7PEX - chains g and J of the 11 polymer chains in the assembly; structure by electron microscopy, 5.10 A resolution (low resolution: residue-level contacts below are approximate; hydrogen-bond / salt-bridge calls are withheld).

== Chain g ==
Protein: Histone H2A type 1-B/E
Organism: Homo sapiens
UniProtKB: P04908 (H2A1B_HUMAN); residues 0-129 here correspond to UniProt positions 1-130 (UniProt number = residue number + 1)
Chain sequence (147 residues; row label = number of the first residue in the row; numbers below 1 keep their minus sign (His-17 is residue -17)):
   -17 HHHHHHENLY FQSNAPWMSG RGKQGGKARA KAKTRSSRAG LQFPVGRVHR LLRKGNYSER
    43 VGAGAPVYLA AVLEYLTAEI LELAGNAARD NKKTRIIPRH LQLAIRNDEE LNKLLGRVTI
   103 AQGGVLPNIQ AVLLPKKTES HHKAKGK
Disordered / not traced: -17 to 9, 119-129
Differences from the reference sequence: expression tag (-17 to -1)
UniProt features mapped onto this chain:
  - modified residue: Ser1 (N-acetylserine), Arg3 (Citrulline), Lys5 (N6-(2-hydroxyisobutyryl)lysine), Lys9 (N6-(2-hydroxyisobutyryl)lysine), Lys13 (N6-(beta-hydroxybutyryl)lysine), Lys36 (N6-(2-hydroxyisobutyryl)lysine), Lys74 (N6-(2-hydroxyisobutyryl)lysine), Lys75 (N6-(2-hydroxyisobutyryl)lysine), Lys95 (N6-(2-hydroxyisobutyryl)lysine), Gln104 (N5-methylglutamine), Lys118 (N6-(2-hydroxyisobutyryl)lysine), Lys119 (N6-crotonyllysine), Thr120 (Phosphothreonine), Lys125 (N6-crotonyllysine)
  - cross-link (Glycyl lysine isopeptide (Lys-Gly)): Lys13 (interchain with G-Cter in ubiquitin), Lys15 (interchain with G-Cter in ubiquitin), Lys119 (interchain with G-Cter in ubiquitin)

== Chain J ==
Molecule: 177-nt DNA strand
Organism: synthetic construct
Sequence (177 nucleotides; row label = number of the first residue in the row):
   342 GGGTCCGGCA CTGGAACAGG ATGTATATAT GTGACACGTG CCTGGAGACT AGGGAGTAAT
   402 CCCCTTGGCG GTTAAAACGC GGGGGACAGC GCGTACGTGC GTTTAAGCGG TGCTAGAGCT
   462 GTCTACGACC AATTGAGCGG CCTCGGCACC GGGATTCTCC AGGGGATCCG GATGCTC

== Chain g / chain J interface ==
Pairs across the interface - 15 pairs, chain g then chain J:
  Ala12(g) with DG388(J)
  Lys15(g) with DA387(J); DG388(J)
  Thr16(g) with DA387(J)
  Arg17(g) with DA387(J)
  Arg20(g) with DA387(J); DG388(J)
  Gly28(g) with DG386(J); DA387(J)
  Arg29(g) with DG385(J); DG386(J)
  Arg32(g) with DG385(J); DG386(J)
  Arg42(g) with DG393(J)
  Arg77(g) with DC376(J)
Also at the interface, not in a pair above, chain g (13 interface residues in all): Arg11, Lys13, Ala14
Also at the interface, not in a pair above, chain J (8 interface residues in all): DA377, DA389

== Summary ==
13 residues of chain g face 8 of chain J across their interface.
Here chain g is Histone H2A type 1-B/E (Homo sapiens) and chain J is a 177-nt DNA strand (synthetic
construct). Entry 7PEX (Nucleosome 2 of the 4x177 nucleosome array containing H1) was determined by electron
microscopy (same publication as 7PET, 7PEU, 7PEV, 7PEW, 7PEY, 7PEZ and 16 further entries).
